9AX6 - chains A and D; structure by X-ray diffraction, 1.65 A resolution.

[Chain A]
Molecule: GTPase KRas
From: Homo sapiens
Notes: EC 3.6.5.2
UniProtKB: P01116 (RASK_HUMAN), isoform P01116-2; numbering as in UniProt (aligned over 1-169)
Sequence (170 residues; row label = number of the first residue in the row; numbering starts at 0):
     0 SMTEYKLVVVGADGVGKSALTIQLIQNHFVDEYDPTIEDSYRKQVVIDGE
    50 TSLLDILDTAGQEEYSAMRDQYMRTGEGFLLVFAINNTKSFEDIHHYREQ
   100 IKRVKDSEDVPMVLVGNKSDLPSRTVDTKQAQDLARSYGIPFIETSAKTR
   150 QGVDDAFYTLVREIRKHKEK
Disordered / not traced: 168-169
Differences from the reference sequence: expression tag (0); engineered mutation Asp-12 (Gly in P01116); conflict Ser-51 (Cys in P01116), Leu-80 (Cys in P01116), Ser-118 (Cys in P01116)
Swiss-Prot annotation at these positions:
  - motif: Tyr-32 to Tyr-40 (Effector region)
  - binding site (GTP): Gly-10, Ala-11, Gly-13 to Ala-18, Val-29 to Thr-35, Ala-59, Gly-60, Asn-116, Lys-117, Asp-119
  - modified residue: Met-1 (N-acetylmethionine), Thr-2 (N-acetylthreonine), Lys-104 (N6-acetyllysine)
  - glycosylation: Thr-35 (Microbial infection: O-linked (Glc) threonine)

[Chain D]
Molecule: Peptidyl-prolyl cis-trans isomerase A
From: Homo sapiens
Notes: EC 5.2.1.8
UniProtKB: P62937 (PPIA_HUMAN); residues 1-165 here = UniProt positions 1-165
Sequence (166 residues; each row starts with the number of its first residue; numbering starts at 0):
     0 SMVNPTVFFDIAVDGEPLGRVSFELFADKVPKTAENFRALSTGEKGFGYK
    50 GSCFHRIIPGFMCQGGDFTRHNGTGGKSIYGEKFEDENFILKHTGPGILS
   100 MANAGPNTNGSQFFICTAKTEWLDGKHVVFGKVKEGMNIVEAMERFGSRN
   150 GKTSKKITIADCGQLE
Disordered / not traced: 0-1
Differences from the reference sequence: expression tag (0)
Swiss-Prot annotation at these positions:
  - modified residue: Met-1 (N-acetylmethionine), Val-2 (N-acetylvaline), Lys-28 (N6-acetyllysine), Lys-44 (N6-acetyllysine), Lys-76 (N6-acetyllysine), Ser-77 (Phosphoserine), Lys-82 (N6-acetyllysine), Thr-93 (Phosphothreonine), Lys-125 (N6-acetyllysine), Lys-131 (N6-acetyllysine), Lys-133 (N6-acetyllysine)
  - glycosylation: Asn-108 (N-linked (GlcNAc...) asparagine)
  - cross-link (Glycyl lysine isopeptide (Lys-Gly)): Lys-28 (interchain with G-Cter in SUMO2), Lys-82 (interchain with G-Cter in SUMO2)

[Chain A / chain D interface]
Pairs across the interface (16):
  Glu-31(A) / Arg-69(D)  salt bridge
  Glu-31(A) / Asn-71(D)  hydrogen bond
  Glu-31(A) / Thr-73(D)
  Tyr-32(A) / Thr-73(D)
  Asp-33(A) / Thr-73(D)
  Pro-34(A) / Arg-55(D)
  Ile-36(A) / Arg-55(D)
  Ile-36(A) / Asn-149(D)
  Glu-37(A) / Arg-148(D)  salt bridge
  Glu-37(A) / Asn-149(D)  hydrogen bond (backbone-side chain)
  Asp-38(A) / Asn-149(D)  hydrogen bond
  Asp-38(A) / Lys-151(D)  salt bridge
  Glu-63(A) / Trp-121(D)
  Glu-63(A) / Lys-125(D)  salt bridge
  Tyr-64(A) / Trp-121(D)  hydrogen bond
  Tyr-64(A) / Leu-122(D)
Other interface residues (no listed pair), chain D (11 interface residues in all): Ile-57

[Overview]
9 residues of chain A face 11 of chain D across their interface; the contacts include 4 hydrogen bonds and 4
salt bridges. Polar contacts include Glu-31(A)/Arg-69(D), Glu-37(A)/Arg-148(D) and Asp-38(A)/Lys-151(D).
UniProt lists 20 GTP-binding residues on chain A.
Here chain A is GTPase KRas and chain D is Peptidyl-prolyl cis-trans isomerase A, both from Homo sapiens.
Entry 9AX6 (Tricomplex of RMC-6236, KRAS G12D, and CypA) was determined by X-ray diffraction.
